Entry 3DF0 (X-ray diffraction, 2.95 A resolution); this record covers chains B and C of the 3 polymer chains in the assembly.

Chain B:
Molecule: Calpain small subunit 1
From: Rattus norvegicus
UniProtKB: Q64537 (CPNS1_RAT); numbering as in UniProt (aligned over 87-270)
Amino-acid sequence (184 residues; numbered 87 to 270; the number before each row is that of its first residue):
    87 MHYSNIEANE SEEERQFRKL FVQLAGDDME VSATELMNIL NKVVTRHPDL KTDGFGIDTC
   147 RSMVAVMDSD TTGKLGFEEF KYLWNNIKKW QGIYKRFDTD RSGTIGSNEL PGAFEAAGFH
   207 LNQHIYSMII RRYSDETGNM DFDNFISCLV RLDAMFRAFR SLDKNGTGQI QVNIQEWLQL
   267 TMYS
Unresolved in the structure: 87-96
Construct notes: variant Met87 (Ser in Q64537)
Metal / ion sites: Ca2+ site 1: Ala111, Asp114, Glu116, Glu121; Ca2+ site 2: Glu116, Asp154, Asp156, Thr158, Lys160, Glu165; Ca2+ site 3: Asp139, Asp227, Asp229, Asn230; Ca2+ site 4: Asp184, Asp186, Ser188, Thr190, Glu195

Chain C:
Molecule: Calpastatin
From: Rattus norvegicus
Notes: fragment: Inhibitory domain 1
UniProtKB: P27321 (ICAL_RAT); residues 136-221 here correspond to UniProt positions 193-278 (UniProt number = residue number + 57)
Amino-acid sequence (86 residues; numbered 136 to 221; the number before each row is that of its first residue):
   136 AALDDLIDTL GECEDTNKDD PPYTGPVVLD PMDSTYLEAL GIKEGTIPPE YRKLLEKNEA
   196 ITGPLPDSPK PMGIDHAIDA LSSDFT
Unresolved in the structure: 136, 149-161, 195-210

How chain B and chain C interact:
Contacting residue pairs (17):
  Gln109(B) - Ala212(C)
  Leu110(B) - Ala212(C)
  Ile125(B) - Leu216(C)  hydrophobic
  Lys128(B) - Ile213(C)
  Val129(B) - Phe220(C)  hydrophobic
  Arg132(B) - Ile213(C)
  Arg132(B) - Asp214(C)  salt bridge
  Arg132(B) - Ser217(C)
  His133(B) - Ser217(C)  hydrogen bond (side chain-backbone)
  His133(B) - Phe220(C)
  His133(B) - Thr221(C)
  Leu136(B) - Phe220(C)  hydrophobic
  Trp170(B) - Leu216(C)
  Trp170(B) - Asp219(C)  hydrogen bond
  Trp170(B) - Phe220(C)  hydrophobic
  Lys174(B) - Asp219(C)
  Gln177(B) - Phe220(C)
Other interface residues (no listed pair), chain B (13 interface residues in all): Ile173, Phe228

In short:
13 residues of chain B face 8 of chain C across their interface, with 2 hydrogen bonds and 1 salt bridge.
Polar contacts include Arg132(B)-Asp214(C), His133(B)-Ser217(C) and Trp170(B)-Asp219(C). The Ca2+ site 1 is
built by Ala111(B), Asp114(B), Glu116(B) and Glu121(B).
Here chain B is Calpain small subunit 1 and chain C is Calpastatin, both from Rattus norvegicus. Entry 3DF0
(Calcium-dependent complex between m-calpain and calpastatin) was determined by X-ray diffraction.
